PDB entry 7TWM | X-ray diffraction, 1.93 A resolution | chains A and B

Chain A:
Protein: MroMCspL
Organism: Mycena rosella
Chain sequence (402 residues; each row starts with the number of its first residue):
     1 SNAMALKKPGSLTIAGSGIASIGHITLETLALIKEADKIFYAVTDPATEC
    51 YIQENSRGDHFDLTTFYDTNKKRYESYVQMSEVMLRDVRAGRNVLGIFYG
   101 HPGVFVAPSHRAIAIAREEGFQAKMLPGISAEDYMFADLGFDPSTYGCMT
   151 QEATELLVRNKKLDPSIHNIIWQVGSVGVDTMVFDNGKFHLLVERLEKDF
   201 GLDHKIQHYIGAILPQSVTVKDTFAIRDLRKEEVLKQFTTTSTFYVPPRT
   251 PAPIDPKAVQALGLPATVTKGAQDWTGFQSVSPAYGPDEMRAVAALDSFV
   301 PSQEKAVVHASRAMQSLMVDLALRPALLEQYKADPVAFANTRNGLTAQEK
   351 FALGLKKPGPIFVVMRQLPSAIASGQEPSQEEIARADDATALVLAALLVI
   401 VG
Unresolved in the structure: 1-7, 267-281, 396-402
Modified residues: Leu397 (N-methylleucine; MLE); Leu398 (N-methylleucine; MLE)
Small-molecule neighbours: S-adenosylhomocysteine (SAH): Ile19, Tyr99, Gly100, His101, Val104, Phe105, Val106, Ile129, Ser130, Ala131, Trp172, Gln173, Tyr209, Ile210, Gly211, Ile213, Thr240, Thr241, Ser242, Thr243

Chain B:
Protein: MroMCspL
Organism: Mycena rosella
Chain sequence (402 residues; row label = number of the first residue in the row; note: 3 numbers in that range are skipped by the numbering (no residue carries them; nothing is unmodelled there); a row labelled like 387A-387G holds insertion residues (387A, then the next letters in order)):
     1 SNAMALKKPGSLTIAGSGIASIGHITLETLALIKEADKIFYAVTDPATEC
    51 YIQENSRGDHFDLTTFYDTNKKRYESYVQMSEVMLRDVRAGRNVLGIFYG
   101 HPGVFVAPSHRAIAIAREEGFQAKMLPGISAEDYMFADLGFDPSTYGCMT
   151 QEATELLVRNKKLDPSIHNIIWQVGSVGVDTMVFDNGKFHLLVERLEKDF
   201 GLDHKIQHYIGAILPQSVTVKDTFAIRDLRKEEVLKQFTTTSTFYVPPRT
   251 PAPIDPKAVQALGLPATVTKGAQDWTGFQSVSPAYGPDEMRAVAALDSFV
   301 PSQEKAVVHASRAMQSLMVDLALRPALLEQYKADPVAFANTRNGLTAQEK
   351 FALGLKKPGPIFVVMRQLPSAIASGQEPSQEEIARAD
387A-387G DATALVL
   391 AALLVIVG
Unresolved in the structure: 1-4, 387A-387G
Modified residues: Leu393 (N-methylleucine; MLE); Leu394 (N-methylleucine; MLE)
Small-molecule neighbours: S-adenosylhomocysteine (SAH): Ile19, Tyr99, Gly100, His101, Val104, Phe105, Val106, Ile129, Ser130, Ala131, Trp172, Gln173, Tyr209, Ile210, Gly211, Ile213, Thr240, Thr241, Ser242, Thr243

Chain A / chain B interface:
Contacting residue pairs (316):
  Ser21(A) with Ala322(B)
  Ile22(A) with Leu27(B); Val319(B), hydrophobic
  Gly23(A) with Thr26(B); Leu27(B), hydrogen bond (backbone-backbone); Glu28(B), hydrogen bond (backbone-backbone)
  His24(A) with Thr26(B); Glu28(B), salt bridge; Pro127(B)
  Ile25(A) with Thr26(B); Leu27(B), hydrogen bond (backbone-backbone)
  Thr26(A) with Gly23(B); His24(B); Ile25(B); Ile129(B)
  Leu27(A) with Ile22(B); Gly23(B), hydrogen bond (backbone-backbone); Ile25(B), hydrogen bond (backbone-backbone); Leu27(B), hydrophobic; Leu30(B), hydrophobic; Tyr51(B)
  Glu28(A) with Gly23(B), hydrogen bond (backbone-backbone); His24(B), salt bridge
  Leu30(A) with Leu27(B), hydrophobic
  Thr44(A) with Phe362(B)
  Asp45(A) with Phe362(B)
  Pro46(A) with Val308(B); Phe362(B); Met365(B), hydrophobic
  Ala47(A) with Gln315(B), hydrogen bond (backbone-side chain); Met318(B), hydrophobic; Met365(B)
  Glu49(A) with Arg366(B), salt bridge
  Cys50(A) with Val308(B), hydrophobic; Gln315(B)
  Tyr51(A) with Leu27(B); Gln315(B); Val319(B), hydrophobic
  Gln53(A) with Val308(B)
  Glu54(A) with Arg312(B), salt bridge; Gln315(B)
  Thr65(A) with Phe299(B); Lys305(B)
  Phe66(A) with Leu296(B), hydrophobic; Phe299(B), hydrophobic
  Tyr67(A) with Phe299(B); Lys305(B), hydrogen bond (backbone-side chain); Ala392(B); Leu393(B), hydrogen bond (side chain-backbone); Leu394(B)
  Asp68(A) with Pro301(B); Ser302(B), hydrogen bond (side chain-backbone)
  Lys71(A) with Phe299(B)
  Arg73(A) with Leu393(B); Val395(B), hydrogen bond (side chain-backbone); Ile396(B)
  Tyr74(A) with Glu289(B), hydrogen bond; Ile396(B), hydrophobic
  Glu75(A) with Ala292(B)
  Tyr77(A) with Leu393(B), hydrogen bond (side chain-backbone); Leu394(B), hydrogen bond (side chain-backbone); Val395(B), hydrogen bond (side chain-backbone); Ile396(B), hydrophobic
  Val78(A) with Glu289(B); Ala292(B), hydrophobic
  Gln79(A) with Ala292(B), hydrogen bond (side chain-backbone); Ala295(B); Leu296(B)
  Met80(A) with Leu394(B)
  Glu82(A) with Tyr285(B), hydrogen bond; Val293(B); Leu296(B)
  Val83(A) with Leu296(B), hydrophobic
  Leu85(A) with Tyr285(B)
  Arg86(A) with Leu296(B); Asp297(B), salt bridge
  Arg89(A) with Tyr285(B), hydrogen bond
  Phe98(A) with Leu394(B)
  Tyr99(A) with Ala392(B), hydrogen bond (side chain-backbone); Leu394(B)
  His101(A) with Asp133(B), hydrogen bond (side chain-backbone); Phe136(B)
  Gly103(A) with Phe141(B); Asp142(B); Pro143(B)
  Val104(A) with Phe136(B), hydrophobic; Asp142(B)
  Phe105(A) with Asp142(B), hydrogen bond (backbone-side chain); Ser144(B); Leu394(B); Val395(B)
  Val106(A) with Asp142(B), hydrogen bond (backbone-side chain); Leu394(B)
  Ala107(A) with Leu394(B), hydrogen bond (backbone-backbone)
  Pro108(A) with Leu394(B)
  His110(A) with Gly140(B); Phe141(B); Asp142(B); Trp275(B)
  Arg111(A) with Trp275(B); Ala284(B), hydrogen bond (side chain-backbone); Tyr285(B); Glu289(B)
  Ala114(A) with Trp275(B), hydrophobic
  Ile115(A) with Ala284(B), hydrophobic; Tyr285(B)
  Met125(A) with Ala137(B)
  Leu126(A) with Ala137(B)
  Pro127(A) with His24(B); Ile129(B), hydrophobic; Asp133(B); Ala137(B)
  Gly128(A) with Ile129(B); Asp133(B)
  Ile129(A) with Thr26(B); Pro127(B), hydrophobic; Gly128(B); Ile129(B)
  Asp133(A) with His101(B), hydrogen bond (backbone-side chain); Pro127(B); Gly128(B); Ser130(B); Asp133(B)
  Phe136(A) with His101(B); Val104(B), hydrophobic
  Ala137(A) with His101(B); Met125(B); Leu126(B); Pro127(B)
  Gly140(A) with His110(B)
  Phe141(A) with His110(B)
  Asp142(A) with Gly103(B); Val104(B); Phe105(B), hydrogen bond (side chain-backbone); Val106(B), hydrogen bond (side chain-backbone); His110(B)
  Pro143(A) with Val104(B), hydrophobic
  Ser144(A) with Phe105(B); Trp172(B)
  Tyr146(A) with Glu155(B); Arg159(B)
  Gly147(A) with Met149(B); Thr150(B)
  Cys148(A) with Cys148(B); Met149(B); Thr150(B), hydrogen bond (backbone-backbone)
  Met149(A) with Gly147(B); Cys148(B); Met149(B); Ile167(B), hydrophobic
  Thr150(A) with Gly147(B); Cys148(B), hydrogen bond (backbone-backbone)
  Glu152(A) with Val397(B)
  Thr154(A) with Val397(B)
  Glu155(A) with Thr145(B); Tyr146(B); Val397(B)
  Leu157(A) with Ala258(B); Leu262(B), hydrophobic
  Val158(A) with Ile254(B); Asp255(B), hydrogen bond (backbone-backbone); Ala258(B), hydrophobic; Leu262(B), hydrophobic; Val397(B), hydrophobic
  Arg159(A) with Thr145(B), hydrogen bond (side chain-backbone); Tyr146(B); Ala252(B), hydrogen bond (side chain-backbone); Pro253(B); Ile254(B); Gly271(B)
  Asn160(A) with Asp255(B)
  Lys161(A) with Ser166(B), hydrogen bond; Ile167(B)
  Asp164(A) with Lys161(B), salt bridge
  Ser166(A) with Lys161(B), hydrogen bond
  Ile167(A) with Met149(B), hydrophobic; Lys161(B)
  Gln173(A) with Leu393(B); Leu394(B); Val395(B)
  Ser176(A) with Leu393(B)
  Val177(A) with Leu262(B), hydrophobic
  Gly178(A) with Leu262(B); Leu264(B)
  Asp180(A) with Leu264(B); Pro265(B)
  Met182(A) with Ala391(B); Leu393(B)
  Phe184(A) with Ala391(B), hydrophobic; Leu393(B)
  Lys188(A) with Ala261(B), hydrogen bond (side chain-backbone); Leu262(B)
  Leu191(A) with Ala261(B); Leu262(B), hydrophobic
  Leu214(A) with Met318(B), hydrophobic; Pro358(B); Ile361(B), hydrophobic; Phe362(B), hydrophobic
  Pro215(A) with Met318(B); Leu321(B), hydrophobic; Leu328(B), hydrophobic; Lys332(B)
  Gln216(A) with Met318(B); Leu321(B); Tyr331(B), hydrogen bond; Leu353(B); Lys357(B); Pro358(B); Ile361(B)
  Ser217(A) with Pro358(B)
  Thr240(A) with Ala391(B); Leu393(B)
  Ala252(A) with Arg159(B), hydrogen bond (backbone-side chain); Lys161(B)
  Pro253(A) with Arg159(B)
  Ile254(A) with Val158(B); Arg159(B)
  Asp255(A) with Val158(B), hydrogen bond (backbone-backbone)
  Ala258(A) with Leu157(B); Val158(B), hydrophobic
  Val259(A) with Val158(B), hydrophobic
  Ala261(A) with Lys188(B); Leu191(B)
  Leu262(A) with Val177(B), hydrophobic; Gly178(B); Lys188(B); Leu191(B), hydrophobic
  Leu264(A) with Thr154(B); Gly178(B)
  Ala284(A) with Arg111(B), hydrogen bond (backbone-side chain)
  Tyr285(A) with Glu82(B), hydrogen bond; Leu85(B); Arg89(B), hydrogen bond; Arg111(B); Ile115(B)
  Glu289(A) with Tyr74(B), hydrogen bond; Val78(B); Arg111(B)
  Ala292(A) with Glu75(B); Val78(B), hydrophobic; Gln79(B), hydrogen bond (backbone-side chain)
  Val293(A) with Glu82(B); Arg86(B)
  Ala295(A) with Gln79(B)
  Leu296(A) with Phe66(B), hydrophobic; Gln79(B); Glu82(B); Val83(B), hydrophobic; Arg86(B)
  Asp297(A) with Arg86(B), salt bridge
  Phe299(A) with Thr65(B); Phe66(B), hydrophobic; Tyr67(B); Asp68(B); Lys71(B)
  Pro301(A) with Asp68(B)
  Ser302(A) with Asp68(B), hydrogen bond (backbone-side chain); Thr69(B)
  Lys305(A) with Thr65(B); Tyr67(B), hydrogen bond (side chain-backbone)
  Val308(A) with Glu49(B); Cys50(B), hydrophobic; Gln53(B)
  Arg312(A) with Glu54(B), salt bridge
  Gln315(A) with Cys50(B); Glu54(B), hydrogen bond
  Met318(A) with Ala47(B), hydrophobic; Leu214(B), hydrophobic; Pro215(B); Gln216(B)
  Val319(A) with Ile22(B), hydrophobic; Tyr51(B), hydrophobic
  Leu321(A) with Pro215(B), hydrophobic; Gln216(B)
  Ala322(A) with Ser21(B); Ile22(B), hydrophobic
  Leu328(A) with Pro215(B), hydrophobic
  Tyr331(A) with Gln216(B), hydrogen bond
  Lys332(A) with Pro215(B)
  Leu353(A) with Gln216(B)
  Lys356(A) with Gln216(B)
  Lys357(A) with Gln216(B)
  Pro358(A) with Leu214(B); Gln216(B); Ser217(B)
  Ile361(A) with Leu214(B), hydrophobic; Gln216(B)
  Phe362(A) with Thr44(B); Asp45(B); Pro46(B); Leu214(B), hydrophobic
  Met365(A) with Pro46(B), hydrophobic; Ala47(B), hydrophobic
  Arg366(A) with Thr44(B), hydrogen bond (side chain-backbone); Asp45(B); Pro46(B); Glu49(B), salt bridge
  Thr390(A) with Thr240(B), hydrogen bond (backbone-side chain)
  Ala391(A) with Thr240(B); Thr241(B)
  Leu392(A) with Val43(B); Thr64(B); Tyr67(B), hydrophobic
  Val393(A) with Tyr67(B), hydrogen bond (backbone-side chain); Tyr77(B), hydrogen bond (backbone-side chain); Gln173(B); Asp180(B); Phe184(B), hydrophobic
  Leu394(A) with Tyr67(B); Tyr77(B); Phe98(B), hydrophobic; Phe105(B); Val106(B); Ala107(B), hydrogen bond (backbone-backbone)
  Ala395(A) with Tyr77(B), hydrogen bond (backbone-side chain); Phe105(B)
Also at the interface, not in a pair above, chain A (149 interface residues in all): Thr64, Thr69, Lys72, Glu118, Glu119, Ser130, Tyr134, Gln151, Pro251, Gly263, Val300, Leu323, Ala389
Also at the interface, not in a pair above, chain B (149 interface residues in all): Pro108, Glu118, Glu119, Tyr134, Gln151, Glu152, Asn160, Thr239, Val259, Gly263, Arg291, Val300, Leu323, Lys356

Overview:
The chain A/chain B interface involves 149 residues from each chain; the contacts include 53 hydrogen bonds
and 9 salt bridges. Polar pairs include His24(A)-Glu28(B), Glu49(A)-Arg366(B) and Glu54(A)-Arg312(B). Chain A
binds S-adenosylhomocysteine. Bound to chain B: S-adenosylhomocysteine.
Both chains are MroMCspL (Mycena rosella). Entry 7TWM (Structure of a borosin methyltransferase from Mycena
rosella with peptide CspL(MroMCspL) in complex with SAH) was determined by X-ray diffraction (same publication
as 7TWK and 7TWL).
